Entry 1T4J (X-ray diffraction, 2.70 A resolution); this record covers chain A.

Chain A:
Name: Protein-tyrosine phosphatase, non-receptor type 1
From: Homo sapiens
Notes: EC 3.1.3.48
UniProtKB: P18031 (PTN1_HUMAN); numbering as in UniProt (aligned over 1-298)
Amino-acid sequence (298 residues; row label = number of the first residue in the row):
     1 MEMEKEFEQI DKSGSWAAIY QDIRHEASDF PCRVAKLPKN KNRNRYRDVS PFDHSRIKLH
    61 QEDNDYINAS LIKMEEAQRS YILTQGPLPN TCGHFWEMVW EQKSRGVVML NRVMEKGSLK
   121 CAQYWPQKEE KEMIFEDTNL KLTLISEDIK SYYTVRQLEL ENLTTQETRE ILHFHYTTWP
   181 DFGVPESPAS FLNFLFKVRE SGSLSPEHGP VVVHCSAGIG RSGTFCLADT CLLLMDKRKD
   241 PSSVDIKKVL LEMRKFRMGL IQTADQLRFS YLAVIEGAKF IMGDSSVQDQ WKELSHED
Unresolved in the structure: 283-298
Swiss-Prot annotation at these positions:
  - active site: C215 (Phosphocysteine intermediate)
  - binding site (substrate): D181, C215 to R221, Q262
  - modified residue: M1 (N-acetylmethionine), Y20 (Phosphotyrosine), S50 (Phosphoserine), Y66 (Phosphotyrosine), C215 (Cysteine persulfide), S242 (Phosphoserine), S243 (Phosphoserine)
  - cross-link: C215 to S216 (N,N-(cysteine-1,S-diyl)serine (Cys-Ser))
  - mutagenesis: S50 (S50A/D: No phosphorylation), D181 (D181A: Substrate-trapping mutant), C215 (C215S: Catalytically inactive mutant; abolishes sulfhydration)
Residues lining bound ligands: FRJ (3-(3,5-dibromo-4-hydroxy-benzoyl)-2-ethyl-benzofuran-6-sulfonic acid [4-(thiazol-2-ylsulfamoyl)-phenyl]-amide): S187, P188, A189, L192, N193, F196, K197, E200, E276, G277, K279, F280, I281, M282

Overview:
Bound to chain A: compound FRJ. From UniProt: active-site residue C215, 9 substrate-binding residues and 3
mutagenesis sites.
Chain A is Protein-tyrosine phosphatase, non-receptor type 1 (Homo sapiens); the structure, Allosteric
Inhibition of Protein Tyrosine Phosphatase 1B, was determined by X-ray diffraction, deposited together with
1T48 and 1T49.
